PDB entry 8E0M | X-ray diffraction, 4.00 A resolution | chains A and B of the 3 polymer chains in the assembly

# Chain A (and B)
Protein: BGL15
From: synthetic construct
Notes: chain B of this document is another copy of the same molecule, construct and numbering; everything in this record applies to it too
Chain sequence (173 residues; numbered 1 to 173; the number before each row is that of its first residue):
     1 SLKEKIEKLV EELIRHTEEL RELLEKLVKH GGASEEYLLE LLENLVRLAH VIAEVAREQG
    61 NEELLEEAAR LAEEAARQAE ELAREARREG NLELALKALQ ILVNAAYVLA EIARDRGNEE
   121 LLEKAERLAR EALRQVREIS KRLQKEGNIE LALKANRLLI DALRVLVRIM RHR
Not modelled in the structure: 1-7, 60-61 (chain B: 1-2, 172-173)

# Interface between chain A and chain B
Pairs across the interface (15; chain A residue first):
  Leu13(A) - Leu159(B)
  His16(A) - Ser140(B)
  Thr17(A) - Asn156(B)  hydrogen bond
  Leu24(A) - Ile149(B)  hydrophobic
  Leu24(A) - Leu153(B)  hydrophobic
  Tyr37(A) - Glu150(B)
  Tyr37(A) - Leu153(B)
  Leu41(A) - Leu153(B)  hydrophobic
  Asn44(A) - Asn156(B)
  Asn44(A) - Ile160(B)
  Arg47(A) - Ile160(B)
  Leu48(A) - Ile160(B)  hydrophobic
  Val51(A) - Leu163(B)  hydrophobic
  Val51(A) - Arg164(B)
  Val55(A) - Val167(B)  hydrophobic
Other interface residues (no listed pair), chain A (12 interface residues in all): Glu58
Other interface residues (no listed pair), chain B (11 interface residues in all): Arg171

# Summary
12 residues of chain A and 11 residues of chain B are in contact; the contacts include 1 hydrogen bond. Its
one hydrogen-bonded contact is Thr17(A)-Asn156(B).
Chain A and chain B are both BGL15 (synthetic construct); the structure, Homotrimeric variant of tcTRP9,
BGL15, was determined by X-ray diffraction, deposited together with 8E0L, 8E0N, 8E0O and 8E12.
